Entry 1L7H (X-ray diffraction, 1.85 A resolution); this record covers chain A.

== Chain A ==
Name: neuraminidase
Organism: Influenza A virus
Notes: EC 3.2.1.18; fragment: integral membrane protein, membrane stalk cleaved by pronase releasing fully active residues 82-468
UniProtKB: P03472 (NRAM_IATRA); the construct lacks a stretch of the UniProt sequence and is renumbered around it, so the offset changes along the chain: 82-169 = UniProt 83-170; 170-333 = UniProt 172-335; 335-392 = UniProt 336-393; 394-412 = UniProt 394-412; 1 more segments
Chain sequence (388 residues; each row starts with the number of its first residue; note: 2 numbers in that range are skipped by the numbering (no residue carries them; nothing is unmodelled there); a row labelled like 412A-412B holds insertion residues (412A, then the next letters in order)):
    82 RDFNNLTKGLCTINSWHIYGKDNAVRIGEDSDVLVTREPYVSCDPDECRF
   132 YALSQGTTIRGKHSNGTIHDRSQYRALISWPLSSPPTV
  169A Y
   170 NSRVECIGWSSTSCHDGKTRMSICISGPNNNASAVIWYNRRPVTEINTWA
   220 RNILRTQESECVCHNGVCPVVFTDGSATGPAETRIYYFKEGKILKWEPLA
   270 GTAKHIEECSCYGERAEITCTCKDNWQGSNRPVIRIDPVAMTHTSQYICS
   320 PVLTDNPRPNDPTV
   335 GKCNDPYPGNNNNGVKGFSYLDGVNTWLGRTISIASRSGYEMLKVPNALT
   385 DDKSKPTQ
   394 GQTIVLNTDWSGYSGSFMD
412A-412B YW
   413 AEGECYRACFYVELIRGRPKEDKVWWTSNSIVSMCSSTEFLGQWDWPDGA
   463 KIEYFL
Differences from the reference sequence: engineered mutation Lys292 (Arg294 in P03472)
Cystine bridges: Cys92-Cys417, Cys124-Cys129, Cys175-Cys193, Cys183-Cys230, Cys232-Cys237, Cys278-Cys291, Cys280-Cys289, Cys318-Cys337, Cys421-Cys447
Covalently attached groups: N-acetylglucosamine (NAG) linked to Asn86, Asn146; glycan linked to Asn200
Ion coordination: Ca2+ site 1: Asp293, Gly297, Asp324, Asn347; Ca2+ site 2: Val333, Tyr341
Residues lining bound ligands: bcx-1812 (BCZ; 3-(1-acetylamino-2-ethyl-butyl)-4-guanidino-2-hydroxy-cyclopentanecarboxylic acid): Arg118, Glu119, Leu134, Asp151, Arg152, Arg156, Trp178, Ser179, Ile222, Arg224, Glu227, Glu276, Glu277, Lys292, Gly348, Arg371, Tyr406
UniProt features mapped onto this chain:
  - active site: Asp151 (Proton donor/acceptor), Tyr406 (Nucleophile)
  - binding site (substrate): Arg118, Arg152, Glu276, Glu277, Arg371
  - binding site (Ca(2+)): Asp293, Gly297, Asp324, Asn347
  - glycosylation (N-linked (GlcNAc...) asparagine): Asn86, Asn146, Asn200

== Summary ==
Chain A binds bcx-1812. Covalently linked N-acetylglucosamine: at Asn86, Asn146 and Asn200. Asp293, Gly297,
Asp324 and Asn347 coordinate Ca2+ site 1. Val333 and Tyr341 coordinate Ca2+ site 2. Curated annotation
(UniProt) lists active-site residues Asp151 and Tyr406, 5 substrate-binding residues and 4 Ca2+-binding
residues.
Chain A is neuraminidase (Influenza A virus); the structure, Crystal structure of R292K mutant influenza virus
neuraminidase in complex with BCX-1812, was determined by X-ray diffraction, deposited together with 1L7F and
1L7G.
